PDB entry 1S5Q | solution NMR | chains A and B

== Chain A ==
Molecule: MAD protein
Notes: fragment: Sin3 Interaction Domain (SID), Residues 6 to 21
UniProtKB: Q05195 (MAD_HUMAN); numbering as in UniProt (aligned over 6-21)
Amino-acid sequence (16 residues; row label = number of the first residue in the row):
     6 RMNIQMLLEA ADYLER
UniProt features mapped onto this chain:
  - motif: R21 (Nuclear localization signal)

== Chain B ==
Molecule: Sin3a protein
From: Mus musculus
Notes: fragment: Paired Amphipathic Helix 2, (PAH2 repeat), Residues 295 to 383
UniProtKB: Q60520 (SIN3A_MOUSE); residues 295-383 here = UniProt positions 295-383
Amino-acid sequence (89 residues; numbered 295 to 383; the number before each row is that of its first residue):
   295 SLQNNQPVEF NHAINYVNKI KNRFQGQPDI YKAFLEILHT YQKEQRNAKE AGGNYTPALT
   355 EQEVYAQVAR LFKNQEDLLS EFGQFLPDA

== Chain A / chain B interface ==
Residue-residue contacts (23; chain A residue first):
  R6(A) - Q339(B)
  R6(A) - K343(B)
  M7(A) - N298(B)
  M7(A) - E303(B)
  M7(A) - F379(B)
  N8(A) - F379(B)
  I9(A) - L332(B)
  I9(A) - Y335(B)
  I9(A) - F376(B)
  M11(A) - E303(B)
  M11(A) - A307(B)
  L12(A) - A307(B)
  L12(A) - V311(B)
  L12(A) - F376(B)
  L12(A) - F379(B)
  L13(A) - L332(B)
  L13(A) - H333(B)
  L13(A) - Q336(B)
  A15(A) - A307(B)
  A16(A) - V311(B)
  A16(A) - Y325(B)
  A16(A) - L329(B)
  L19(A) - I308(B)
Interface residues without a listed pair, chain A (11 interface residues in all): Y18
Interface residues without a listed pair, chain B (18 interface residues in all): Y310, L380, P381

== Summary ==
11 residues of chain A and 18 residues of chain B are in contact.
Here chain A is MAD protein and chain B is Sin3a protein (Mus musculus). Entry 1S5Q (Solution Structure of
Mad1 SID-mSin3A PAH2 Complex) was determined by solution NMR together with 1S5R from the same study.
